Entry 9ARF (electron microscopy, 3.13 A resolution); this record covers chains A and D of the 4 polymer chains in the assembly.

== Chain A ==
Molecule: Glutamate receptor ionotropic, NMDA 1
From: Rattus norvegicus
UniProtKB: P35439 (NMDZ1_RAT); residues 1-847 here = UniProt positions 1-847
Chain sequence (847 residues; row label = number of the first residue in the row):
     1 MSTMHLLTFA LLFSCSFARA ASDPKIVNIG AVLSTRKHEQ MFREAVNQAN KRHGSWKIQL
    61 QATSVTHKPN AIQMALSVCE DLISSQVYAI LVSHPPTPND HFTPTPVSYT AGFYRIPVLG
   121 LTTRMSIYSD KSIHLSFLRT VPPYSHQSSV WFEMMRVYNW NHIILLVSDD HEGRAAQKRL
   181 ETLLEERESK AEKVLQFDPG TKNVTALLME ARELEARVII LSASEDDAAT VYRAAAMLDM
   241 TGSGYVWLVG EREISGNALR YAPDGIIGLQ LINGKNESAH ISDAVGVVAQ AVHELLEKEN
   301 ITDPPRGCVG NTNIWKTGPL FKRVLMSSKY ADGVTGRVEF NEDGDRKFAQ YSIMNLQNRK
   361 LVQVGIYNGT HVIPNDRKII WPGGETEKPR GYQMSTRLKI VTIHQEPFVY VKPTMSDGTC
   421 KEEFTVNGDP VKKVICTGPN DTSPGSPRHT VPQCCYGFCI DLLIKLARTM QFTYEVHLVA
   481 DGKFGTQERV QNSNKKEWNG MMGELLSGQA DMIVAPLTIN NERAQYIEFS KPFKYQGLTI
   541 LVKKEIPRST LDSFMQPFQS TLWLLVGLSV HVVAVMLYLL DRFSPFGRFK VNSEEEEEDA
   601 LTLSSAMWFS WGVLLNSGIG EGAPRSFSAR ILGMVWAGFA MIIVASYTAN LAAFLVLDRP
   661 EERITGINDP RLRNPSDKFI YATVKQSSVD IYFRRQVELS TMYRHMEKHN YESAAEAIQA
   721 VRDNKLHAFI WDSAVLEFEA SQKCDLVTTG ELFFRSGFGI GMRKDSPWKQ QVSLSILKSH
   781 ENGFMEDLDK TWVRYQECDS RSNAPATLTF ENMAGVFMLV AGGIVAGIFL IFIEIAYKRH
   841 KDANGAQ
Disordered / not traced: 1-24, 53-57, 585-600, 842-847
Sequence notes: conflict Ser22 (Cys in P35439), Gln61 (Asn in P35439), Asp239 (Asn in P35439), Gln350 (Asn in P35439), Gln471 (Asn in P35439), Gln491 (Asn in P35439), Gln771 (Asn in P35439), Asn844 (Arg in P35439), Gly845 (Arg in P35439), Ala846 (Lys in P35439)
Swiss-Prot annotation at these positions:
  - region: Leu603 to Pro624 (Pore-forming)
  - binding site (glycine): Pro516, Thr518, Arg523, Ser688, Asp732
  - glycosylation (N-linked (GlcNAc...) asparagine): Asn203, Asn276, Asn300, Asn368, Asn440, Asn674
Disulfide bonds: Cys79-Cys308, Cys420-Cys454, Cys436-Cys455, Cys744-Cys798
Small-molecule neighbours: glycine (GLY): Phe484, Pro516, Leu517, Thr518, Arg523, Ser687, Ser688, Trp731, Asp732, Phe758

== Chain D ==
Molecule: Glutamate receptor ionotropic, NMDA 2B
From: Rattus norvegicus
UniProtKB: Q00960 (NMDE2_RAT); numbering as in UniProt (aligned over 27-852)
Chain sequence (883 residues; numbered -30 to 852; the number before each row is that of its first residue; numbers below 1 keep their minus sign (Met-30 is residue -30)):
   -30 MGTMRLFLLA VLFLFSFARA TGWSHPQFEK GGGSGGGSGG SAWSHPQFEK GALVPRGRSQ
    30 KSPPSIGIAV ILVGTSDEVA IKDAHEKDDF HHLSVVPRVE LVAMNETDPK SIITRICDLM
    90 SDRKIQGVVF ADDTDQEAIA QILDFISAQT LTPILGIHGG SSMIMADKDE SSMFFQFGPS
   150 IEQQASVMLN IMEEYDWYIF SIVTTYFPGY QDFVNKIRST IENSFVGWEL EEVLLLDMSL
   210 DDGDSKIQNQ LKKLQSPIIL LYCTKEEATY IFEVANSVGL TGYGYTWIVP SLVAGDTDTV
   270 PSEFPTGLIS VSYDEWDYGL PARVRDGIAI ITTAASDMLS EHSFIPEPKS SCYNTHEKRI
   330 YQSNMLNRYL INVTFEGRNL SFSEDGYQMH PKLVIILLNK ERKWERVGKW KDKSLQMKYY
   390 VWPRMCPETE EQEDDHLSIV TLEEAPFVIV ESVDPLSGTC MRNTVPCQKR IISENKTDEE
   450 PGYIKKCCKG FCIDILKKIS KSVKFTYDLY LVTNGKHGKK INGTWNGMIG EVVMKRAYMA
   510 VGSLTINEER SEVVDFSVPF IETGISVMVS RSNGTVSPSA FLEPFSADVW VMMFVMLLIV
   570 SAVAVFVFEY FSPVGYNRCL ADGREPGGPS FTIGKAIWLL WGLVFNNSVP VQNPKGTTSK
   630 IMVSVWAFFA VIFLASYTAN LAAFMIQEEY VDQVSGLSDK KFQRPNDFSP PFRFGTVPNG
   690 STERNIRNNY AEMHAYMGKF NQRGVDDALL SLKTGKLDAF IYDAAVLNYM AGRDEGCKLV
   750 TIGSGKVFAS TGYGIAIQKD SGWKRQVDLA ILQLFGDGEM EELEALWLTG ICHNEKNEVM
   810 SSQLDIDNMA GVFYMLGAAM ALSLITFICE HLFYWQFRHS FMG
Disordered / not traced: -30 to 33, 395-402, 580-598, 846-852
Sequence notes: expression tag (-30 to 26); conflict Ser849 (Cys in Q00960)
Swiss-Prot annotation at these positions:
  - region: Lys604 to Pro623 (Pore-forming)
  - binding site (Zn(2+)): His127, Glu284
  - binding site (L-glutamate): Thr514, Arg519, Ser690, Thr691, Asp732
  - site: Asn615 (Functional determinant of NMDA receptors)
  - glycosylation (N-linked (GlcNAc...) asparagine): Asn74, Asn341, Asn348, Asn444, Asn491, Asn542, Asn688
  - mutagenesis: His60 (H60A: Normal zinc binding), His127 (H127A: Reduced zinc binding), Asp283 (D283A: Slightly reduced zinc binding), Glu284 (E284A: Reduced zinc binding), His311 (H311A: Normal zinc binding), His359 (H359A: Normal zinc binding)
Disulfide bonds: Cys86-Cys321, Cys429-Cys456, Cys436-Cys457, Cys746-Cys801
Covalent attachments: N-acetylglucosamine (NAG) linked to Asn491, Asn688
Small-molecule neighbours: glutamic acid (GLU): His486, Ser512, Leu513, Thr514, Arg519, Gly689, Ser690, Thr691, Tyr731, Asp732

== Interface between chain A and chain D ==
Pairs across the interface (65):
  Asn520(A) with Leu781(D)
  Asn521(A) with Leu778(D); Leu781(D); Gln782(D), hydrogen bond
  Ala524(A) with Leu781(D), hydrophobic
  Gln525(A) with Arg774(D)
  Lys531(A) with Ser526(D), hydrogen bond (side chain-backbone)
  Tyr535(A) with Ser759(D); Thr760(D)
  Phe554(A) with Phe637(D), hydrophobic
  Trp608(A) with Lys629(D); Ile630(D), hydrophobic
  Leu615(A) with Ser633(D); Ala636(D); Val640(D)
  Asn616(A) with Asn616(D), hydrogen bond
  Ser617(A) with Ala636(D)
  Gly618(A) with Asn622(D)
  Ile619(A) with Asn622(D); Val632(D), hydrophobic
  Gly620(A) with Asn622(D)
  Tyr647(A) with Ile641(D); Ala644(D), hydrophobic
  Thr648(A) with Ala644(D)
  Leu651(A) with Ser645(D)
  Leu655(A) with Asn649(D); Ala652(D), hydrophobic; Gln656(D)
  Val656(A) with Ala652(D), hydrophobic; Gln656(D), hydrogen bond (backbone-side chain)
  Arg695(A) with Gly785(D), hydrogen bond (side chain-backbone)
  Gln696(A) with Gly785(D), hydrogen bond (side chain-backbone); Asp786(D), hydrogen bond (side chain-backbone)
  Phe753(A) with Glu790(D)
  Phe754(A) with Glu790(D)
  Arg755(A) with Phe784(D)
  Lys764(A) with Arg774(D)
  Leu774(A) with Glu517(D)
  Lys778(A) with Glu517(D)
  His780(A) with Ala758(D); Ser759(D)
  Glu781(A) with Asn516(D); Glu517(D), hydrogen bond (side chain-backbone); Asn694(D); Asn698(D), hydrogen bond (backbone-side chain)
  Arg794(A) with Lys755(D)
  Asn803(A) with Gln656(D)
  Pro805(A) with Phe653(D), hydrophobic
  Ala806(A) with Asn649(D)
  Thr807(A) with Glu552(D), hydrogen bond (side chain-backbone); Pro553(D); Phe554(D); Ser555(D); Phe653(D)
  Leu808(A) with Phe554(D), hydrophobic; Ser555(D)
  Thr809(A) with Val558(D)
  Phe810(A) with Val558(D), hydrophobic; Met561(D), hydrophobic
  Val816(A) with Phe638(D), hydrophobic
  Phe817(A) with Met562(D), hydrophobic; Met565(D)
  Leu819(A) with Val634(D), hydrophobic
  Val820(A) with Met565(D), hydrophobic; Val569(D), hydrophobic
Interface residues without a listed pair, chain A (51 interface residues in all): Ile519, Trp563, Ala652, Tyr692, Leu777, Asn782, Glu786, Ala821, Ile831, Glu834
Interface residues without a listed pair, chain D (57 interface residues in all): Ile515, Ser520, Phe525, Glu531, Thr626, Thr627, Trp635, Thr647, Ala648, Ile655, Phe757, Gly761, Gly787

== In short ==
The interface between chain A and chain D involves 51 residues on one side and 57 on the other, with 10
hydrogen bonds. Polar contacts include Asn521(A)-Gln782(D), Lys531(A)-Ser526(D) and Asn616(A)-Asn616(D).
Ligands of chain A: glycine. Chain D binds glutamic acid.
Chain A is Glutamate receptor ionotropic, NMDA 1 and chain D is Glutamate receptor ionotropic, NMDA 2B, both
from Rattus norvegicus; the structure, Rat GluN1-GluN2B NMDA receptor channel in complex with glycine,
glutamate, and EU-1622-A, in nonactive1 conformation, was determined by electron microscopy together with
9ARE, 9ARG, 9ARH, 9ARI and 9BIB from the same study.
